PDB entry 6HVX | X-ray diffraction, 2.80 A resolution | chains S and T of the 28 polymer chains in the assembly

[Chain S]
Protein: Proteasome subunit alpha type-6
Organism: Saccharomyces cerevisiae (strain ATCC 204508 / S288c)
Notes: EC 3.4.25.1
Reference sequence: P40302 (PSA6_YEAST); residues 0-233 here correspond to UniProt positions 1-234 (UniProt number = residue number + 1)
Amino-acid sequence (234 residues; each row starts with the number of its first residue; numbering starts at 0):
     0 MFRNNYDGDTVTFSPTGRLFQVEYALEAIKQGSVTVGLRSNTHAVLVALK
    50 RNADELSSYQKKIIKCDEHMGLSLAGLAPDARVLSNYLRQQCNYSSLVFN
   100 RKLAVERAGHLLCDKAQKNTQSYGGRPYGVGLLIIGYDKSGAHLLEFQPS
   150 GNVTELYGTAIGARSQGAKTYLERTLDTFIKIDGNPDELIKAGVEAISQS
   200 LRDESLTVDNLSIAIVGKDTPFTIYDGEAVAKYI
Not modelled in the structure: 0-2

[Chain T]
Protein: Probable proteasome subunit alpha type-7
Organism: Saccharomyces cerevisiae (strain ATCC 204508 / S288c)
Notes: EC 3.4.25.1
Reference sequence: P21242 (PSA7_YEAST); residues -3 to 284 here correspond to UniProt positions 1-288 (UniProt number = residue number + 4)
Amino-acid sequence (288 residues; row label = number of the first residue in the row; numbers below 1 keep their minus sign (Met-3 is residue -3)):
    -3 MTSIGTGYDLSNSVFSPDGRNFQVEYAVKAVENGTTSIGIKCNDGVVFAV
    47 EKLITSKLLVPQKNVKIQVVDRHIGCVYSGLIPDGRHLVNRGREEAASFK
    97 KLYKTPIPIPAFADRLGQYVQAHTLYNSVRPFGVSTIFGGVDKNGAHLYM
   147 LEPSGSYWGYKGAATGKGRQSAKAELEKLVDHHPEGLSAREAVKQAAKII
   197 YLAHEDNKEKDFELEISWCSLSETNGLHKFVKGDLLQEAIDFAQKEINGD
   247 DDEDEDDSDNVMSSDDENAPVATNANATTDQEGDIHLE
Not modelled in the structure: -3 to 1, 245-284

[How chain S and chain T interact]
Pairs across the interface (63):
  Asn4(S) with Leu6(T)
  Tyr5(S) with Asp5(T), hydrogen bond; Leu6(T), hydrophobic
  Thr9(S) with Arg126(T)
  Val10(S) with Gln19(T); Asn123(T); Ser124(T); Val125(T); Arg126(T)
  Thr11(S) with Leu6(T); Gln19(T)
  Phe12(S) with Gln19(T), hydrogen bond (backbone-side chain); Tyr22(T); Ala23(T), hydrophobic; Arg126(T); Pro127(T)
  Ser13(S) with Tyr22(T)
  Pro14(S) with Tyr22(T), hydrophobic; Lys25(T)
  Thr15(S) with Lys25(T)
  Gly16(S) with Tyr22(T); Lys25(T); Ala26(T)
  Leu18(S) with Leu77(T), hydrophobic; Arg126(T)
  His109(S) with Arg82(T), hydrogen bond
  Cys112(S) with Arg82(T)
  Asp113(S) with Arg82(T), salt bridge; Asn86(T)
  Gln116(S) with Pro79(T); Asp80(T); His83(T), hydrogen bond; Arg126(T)
  Thr119(S) with Arg126(T), hydrogen bond (backbone-side chain)
  Gln120(S) with His119(T); Val125(T); Arg126(T), hydrogen bond (backbone-backbone); Pro127(T); Phe128(T)
  Ser121(S) with Ser124(T)
  Tyr122(S) with Ser124(T), hydrogen bond (backbone-backbone)
  Ser149(S) with Pro79(T)
  Gly150(S) with Pro79(T)
  Asn151(S) with Ile78(T); Pro79(T)
  Thr153(S) with Leu55(T); Asn60(T)
  Glu154(S) with Val56(T); Lys59(T); Asn60(T), hydrogen bond (backbone-side chain)
  Leu155(S) with Leu54(T); Leu55(T), hydrophobic; Val56(T)
  Tyr156(S) with Leu54(T), hydrogen bond (backbone-backbone); Leu55(T); Val56(T); Pro57(T)
  Gly157(S) with Leu54(T)
  Lys168(S) with Leu54(T)
  Leu171(S) with Leu54(T)
  Glu172(S) with Ser52(T), hydrogen bond; Lys53(T), hydrogen bond (side chain-backbone)
  Leu175(S) with Lys53(T)
Other interface residues (no listed pair), chain S (37 interface residues in all): Arg38, Glu105, Lys117, Ser139, His142, Val152
Other interface residues (no listed pair), chain T (30 interface residues in all): Gly129

[Overview]
Chain S and chain T form an interface of 37 and 30 residues respectively; the contacts include 11 hydrogen
bonds and 1 salt bridge. Polar pairs include Asp113(S)-Arg82(T), Tyr5(S)-Asp5(T) and Phe12(S)-Gln19(T).
Here chain S is Proteasome subunit alpha type-6 and chain T is Probable proteasome subunit alpha type-7, both
from Saccharomyces cerevisiae (strain ATCC 204508 / S288c). Entry 6HVX (Yeast 20S proteasome in complex with
4) was determined by X-ray diffraction together with 6HTB, 6HTC, 6HTD, 6HTP, 6HTR, 6HUB and 30 further entries
from the same study.
